PDB entry 9N5X | electron microscopy, 1.79 A resolution | chains A and x of the 60 polymer chains in the assembly

[Chain A (and x)]
Name: VP3
From: Adeno-associated virus - Po1
Notes: chain x of this document is another copy of the same molecule, construct and numbering; everything in this record applies to it too
Reference sequence: C0LA99 (C0LA99_9VIRU); residues 184-716 here correspond to UniProt positions 1-533 (UniProt number = residue number - 183)
Amino-acid sequence (533 residues; numbered 184 to 716; the number before each row is that of its first residue):
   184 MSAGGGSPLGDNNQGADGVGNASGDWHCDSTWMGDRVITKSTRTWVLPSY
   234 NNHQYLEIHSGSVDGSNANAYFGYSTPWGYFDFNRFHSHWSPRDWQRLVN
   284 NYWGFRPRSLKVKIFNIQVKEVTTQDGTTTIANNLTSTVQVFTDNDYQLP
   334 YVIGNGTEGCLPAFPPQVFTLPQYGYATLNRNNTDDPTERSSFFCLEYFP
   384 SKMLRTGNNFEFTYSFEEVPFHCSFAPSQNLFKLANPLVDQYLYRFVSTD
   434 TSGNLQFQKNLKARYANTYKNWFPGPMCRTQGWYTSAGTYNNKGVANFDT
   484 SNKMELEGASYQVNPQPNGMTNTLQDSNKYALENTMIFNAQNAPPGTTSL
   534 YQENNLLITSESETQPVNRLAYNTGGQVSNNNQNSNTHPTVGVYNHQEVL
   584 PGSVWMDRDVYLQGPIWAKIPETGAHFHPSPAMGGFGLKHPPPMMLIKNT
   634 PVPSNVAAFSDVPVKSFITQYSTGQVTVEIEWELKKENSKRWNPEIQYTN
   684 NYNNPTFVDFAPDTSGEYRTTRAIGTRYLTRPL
Unresolved in the structure: 184-197

[Chain A / chain x interface]
Residue-residue contacts (65):
  Asp212(A) - Lys673(x)  salt bridge
  Ser274(A) - Trp675(x)
  Pro275(A) - Trp675(x)
  Pro275(A) - Pro677(x)
  Arg276(A) - Glu670(x)  salt bridge
  Arg276(A) - Arg674(x)
  Arg276(A) - Trp675(x)  hydrogen bond (backbone-backbone)
  Arg276(A) - Asn676(x)
  Arg276(A) - Glu678(x)
  Arg276(A) - Leu712(x)
  Gln279(A) - Pro677(x)
  Gln279(A) - Glu678(x)  hydrogen bond (side chain-backbone)
  Gln279(A) - Gln680(x)
  Arg280(A) - Glu670(x)  salt bridge
  Asn283(A) - Gln680(x)  hydrogen bond
  Asn284(A) - Asn284(x)  hydrogen bond
  Ala346(A) - Trp675(x)
  Pro348(A) - Trp675(x)
  Glu670(A) - Arg276(x)  salt bridge
  Glu670(A) - Arg280(x)  salt bridge
  Lys673(A) - Asp212(x)  salt bridge
  Arg674(A) - Arg276(x)
  Arg674(A) - Asn683(x)
  Trp675(A) - Ser274(x)
  Trp675(A) - Pro275(x)
  Trp675(A) - Arg276(x)  hydrogen bond (backbone-backbone)
  Trp675(A) - Ala346(x)
  Trp675(A) - Pro348(x)
  Trp675(A) - Phe693(x)
  Trp675(A) - Tyr701(x)  hydrogen bond
  Asn676(A) - Arg276(x)
  Asn676(A) - Val691(x)
  Asn676(A) - Asp692(x)
  Asn676(A) - Phe693(x)
  Pro677(A) - Pro275(x)
  Pro677(A) - Gln279(x)
  Pro677(A) - Tyr681(x)  hydrophobic
  Pro677(A) - Asn683(x)  hydrogen bond (backbone-side chain)
  Pro677(A) - Phe693(x)
  Glu678(A) - Arg276(x)
  Glu678(A) - Gln279(x)  hydrogen bond (backbone-side chain)
  Glu678(A) - Thr682(x)
  Glu678(A) - Asn683(x)  hydrogen bond (backbone-backbone)
  Ile679(A) - Thr682(x)
  Ile679(A) - Asn683(x)
  Gln680(A) - Gln279(x)
  Gln680(A) - Asn283(x)  hydrogen bond
  Gln680(A) - Tyr681(x)
  Gln680(A) - Thr682(x)  hydrogen bond (backbone-side chain)
  Tyr681(A) - Pro677(x)  hydrophobic
  Tyr681(A) - Gln680(x)
  Thr682(A) - Glu678(x)
  Thr682(A) - Ile679(x)
  Thr682(A) - Gln680(x)  hydrogen bond (side chain-backbone)
  Asn683(A) - Arg674(x)
  Asn683(A) - Pro677(x)  hydrogen bond (side chain-backbone)
  Asn683(A) - Glu678(x)  hydrogen bond (backbone-backbone)
  Asn683(A) - Ile679(x)
  Val691(A) - Asn676(x)
  Asp692(A) - Asn676(x)
  Phe693(A) - Trp675(x)
  Phe693(A) - Asn676(x)
  Phe693(A) - Pro677(x)
  Tyr701(A) - Trp675(x)  hydrogen bond
  Leu712(A) - Arg276(x)
Also at the interface, not in a pair above, chain A (29 interface residues in all): Phe347, Asn684
Also at the interface, not in a pair above, chain x (29 interface residues in all): Phe347, Asn684

[Overview]
The chain A/chain x interface involves 29 residues from each chain; the contacts include 15 hydrogen bonds and
6 salt bridges. Polar contacts include Asp212(A)-Lys673(x), Arg276(A)-Glu670(x) and Arg280(A)-Glu670(x).
Both chains are VP3 (Adeno-associated virus - Po1). Entry 9N5X (The capsid structure of AAVpo.1) was
determined by electron microscopy (same publication as 9NRP).
